Entry 8CYH (X-ray diffraction, 3.38 A resolution); this record covers chains H and M of the 3 polymer chains in the assembly.

Chain H:
Molecule: A12 antibody heavy chain
From: Homo sapiens
Notes: antibody fragment or engineered binder
Amino-acid sequence (222 residues; numbered 0 to 221; the number before each row is that of its first residue; numbering starts at 0):
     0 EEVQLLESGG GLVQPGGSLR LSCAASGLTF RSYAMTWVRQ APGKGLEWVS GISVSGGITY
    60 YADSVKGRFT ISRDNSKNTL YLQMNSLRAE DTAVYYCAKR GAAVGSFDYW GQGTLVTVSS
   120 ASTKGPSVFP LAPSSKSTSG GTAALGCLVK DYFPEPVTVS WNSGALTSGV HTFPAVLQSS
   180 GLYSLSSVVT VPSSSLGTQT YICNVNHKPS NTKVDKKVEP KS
Unresolved in the structure: 0, 221
Disulfides: Cys22-Cys96, Cys146-Cys202

Chain M:
Molecule: Mesothelin, cleaved form
From: Homo sapiens
UniProt: Q13421 (MSLN_HUMAN); residue numbers follow UniProt; this construct covers 296-605
Amino-acid sequence (327 residues; numbered 296 to 622; the number before each row is that of its first residue):
   296 EVEKTACPSG KKAREIDESL IFYKKWELEA CVDAALLATQ MDRVNAIPFT YEQLDVLKHK
   356 LDELYPQGYP ESVIQHLGYL FLKMSPEDIR KWNVTSLETL KALLEVNKGH EMSPQAPRRP
   416 LPQVATLIDR FVKGRGQLDK DTLDTLTAFY PGYLCSLSPE ELSSVPPSSI WAVRPQDLDT
   476 CDPRQLDVLY PKARLAFQNM NGSEYFVKIQ SFLGGAPTED LKALSQQNVS MDLATFMKLR
   536 TDAVLPLTVA EVQKLLGPHV EGLKAEERHR PVRDWILRQR QDDLDTLGLG LQGGIPNGYL
   596 VLDLSMQEAL GSGLNDIFEA QKIEWHE
Unresolved in the structure: 296-298, 405-414, 594-622
Sequence notes: expression tag (606-622)
Curated features (UniProtKB/Swiss-Prot):
  - glycosylation (N-linked (GlcNAc...) asparagine): Asn388, Asn496, Asn523
Disulfides: Cys302-Cys326, Cys450-Cys476
Covalently attached groups: N-acetylglucosamine (NAG) linked to Asn388, Asn523
Reported in the primary citation:
  - post-translational modification sites: Asn388, Asn523
  - binding site for N-acetylglucosamine: Asn388, Asn523
  - conformationally variable residues (order/disorder transition): His405 to Arg414

Chain H / chain M interface:
Contacting residue pairs (18):
  Ser31(H) with Gly583(M); Leu584(M); Gly585(M)
  Tyr32(H) with Gly583(M); Leu584(M)
  Val53(H) with Asp580(M); Gly583(M)
  Gly100(H) with Glu556(M); Gly583(M); Leu584(M)
  Ala101(H) with Leu582(M); Gly583(M)
  Ala102(H) with Gln548(M); Thr581(M); Leu582(M); Gly583(M)
  Gly104(H) with Glu556(M)
  Ser105(H) with Glu556(M), hydrogen bond (backbone-side chain)
Other interface residues (no listed pair), chain H (10 interface residues in all): Arg99, Val103
Other interface residues (no listed pair), chain M (9 interface residues in all): Lys559

Overview:
10 residues of chain H face 9 of chain M across their interface, with 1 hydrogen bond. Its one hydrogen-bonded
contact is Ser105(H)-Glu556(M). Covalently linked N-acetylglucosamine: at Asn388(M) and Asn523(M). From the
paper: a binding site for N-acetylglucosamine at Asn388(M) and Asn523(M); modification sites Asn388(M) and
Asn523(M).
Chain H is A12 antibody heavy chain and chain M is Mesothelin, cleaved form, both from Homo sapiens; the
structure, Novel Anti-Mesothelin Antibodies Enable Crystallography of the Intact Mesothelin Ectodo- main and
Engineering of Potent, T ..., was determined by X-ray diffraction together with 8CXC and 8CZ8 from the same
study.
